Entry 3PZA (X-ray diffraction, 1.85 A resolution); this record covers chains A and B.

[Chain A (and B)]
Name: Rubrerythrin
From: Pyrococcus furiosus
Notes: chain B of this document is another copy of the same molecule, construct and numbering; everything in this record applies to it too
UniProt: Q9UWP7 (Q9UWP7_PYRFU); residue numbers follow UniProt; this construct covers 2-171
Sequence (170 residues; numbered 2 to 171; the number before each row is that of its first residue):
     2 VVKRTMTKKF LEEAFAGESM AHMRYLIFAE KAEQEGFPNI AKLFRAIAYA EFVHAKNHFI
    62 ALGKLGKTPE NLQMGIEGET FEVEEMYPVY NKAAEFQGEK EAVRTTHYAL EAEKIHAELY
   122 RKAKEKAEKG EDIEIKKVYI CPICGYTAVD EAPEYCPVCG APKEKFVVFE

[How chain A and chain B interact]
Pairs across the interface (210):
  Val2(A) with Glu102(B), hydrogen bond (backbone-side chain)
  Val3(A) with Glu100(B)
  Lys4(A) with Glu100(B), hydrogen bond (backbone-side chain)
  Arg5(A) with Gln98(B), hydrogen bond (side chain-backbone); Glu100(B), hydrogen bond (backbone-side chain)
  Met7(A) with Gln98(B)
  Thr8(A) with Ala95(B); Gln98(B), hydrogen bond; Glu100(B); Ala103(B)
  Phe11(A) with Tyr91(B); Ala94(B), hydrophobic
  Leu12(A) with Ala103(B), hydrophobic; Thr106(B)
  Glu14(A) with Tyr91(B)
  Ala15(A) with Tyr88(B)
  Phe16(A) with Met21(B), hydrophobic; Met24(B), hydrophobic; Arg25(B)
  Ala17(A) with Met21(B), hydrophobic
  Glu19(A) with Tyr88(B), hydrogen bond; Ala110(B); Glu114(B)
  Ser20(A) with Ser20(B); Met21(B); Met24(B)
  Met21(A) with Phe16(B), hydrophobic; Ala17(B), hydrophobic; Ser20(B)
  His23(A) with His23(B), hydrogen bond; Met24(B); Leu27(B)
  Met24(A) with Phe16(B), hydrophobic; Ser20(B); His23(B); Phe53(B), hydrophobic; Ala56(B), hydrophobic
  Arg25(A) with Phe60(B); Met75(B)
  Tyr26(A) with Gly76(B); Glu80(B), hydrogen bond; Tyr121(B)
  Leu27(A) with His23(B); Phe53(B), hydrophobic
  Ile28(A) with Phe53(B), hydrophobic; Lys57(B); Phe60(B), hydrophobic; Leu66(B), hydrophobic
  Phe29(A) with Phe60(B), hydrophobic; Leu66(B), hydrophobic; Asn72(B); Met75(B), hydrophobic
  Glu31(A) with Phe53(B); Lys57(B), salt bridge
  Lys32(A) with Gly67(B); Asn72(B)
  Ala33(A) with Thr69(B)
  Glu36(A) with Lys68(B); Thr69(B), hydrogen bond
  Phe38(A) with Thr69(B); Glu132(B); Asp133(B)
  Pro39(A) with Asp133(B)
  Asn40(A) with Asp133(B), hydrogen bond (backbone-side chain); Ile134(B), hydrogen bond (side chain-backbone); Ile136(B)
  Ile41(A) with Thr69(B); Ala124(B), hydrophobic; Asp133(B), hydrogen bond (backbone-side chain); Ile134(B), hydrophobic
  Lys43(A) with Ile136(B), hydrogen bond (side chain-backbone); Lys137(B), hydrogen bond (side chain-backbone); Phe170(B); Glu171(B), hydrogen bond (side chain-backbone)
  Leu44(A) with Ala124(B), hydrophobic
  Phe45(A) with Leu73(B), hydrophobic; Tyr121(B)
  Arg46(A) with Phe170(B)
  Ala47(A) with Val139(B), hydrophobic; Ile141(B); Phe170(B), hydrophobic
  Ile48(A) with His117(B); Tyr121(B)
  Tyr50(A) with Ile141(B), hydrophobic; Pro143(B); Val168(B); Phe170(B), hydrophobic
  Ala51(A) with His117(B); Ile141(B), hydrophobic; Gly146(B); Thr148(B)
  Glu52(A) with Glu80(B); Glu114(B); His117(B), salt bridge
  Phe53(A) with Met24(B), hydrophobic; Leu27(B), hydrophobic; Ile28(B), hydrophobic; Glu31(B)
  Val54(A) with Cys142(B); Pro143(B); Ile144(B); Cys145(B); Gly146(B)
  His55(A) with Tyr109(B); Ala110(B); Ala113(B); Glu114(B), salt bridge; Cys145(B), hydrogen bond (side chain-backbone); Gly146(B)
  Ala56(A) with Met24(B), hydrophobic
  Lys57(A) with Ile28(B); Glu31(B), salt bridge
  Asn58(A) with Thr106(B); Tyr109(B); Ile144(B), hydrogen bond (side chain-backbone)
  His59(A) with Tyr88(B), hydrogen bond; Thr106(B), hydrogen bond
  Phe60(A) with Arg25(B); Phe29(B), hydrophobic
  Ala62(A) with Glu102(B); Thr106(B)
  Leu66(A) with Ile28(B), hydrophobic; Phe29(B), hydrophobic; Lys32(B)
  Gly67(A) with Lys32(B)
  Lys68(A) with Glu36(B)
  Thr69(A) with Ala33(B); Glu36(B), hydrogen bond; Phe38(B); Ile41(B)
  Asn72(A) with Phe29(B); Lys32(B)
  Leu73(A) with Phe45(B), hydrophobic
  Met75(A) with Phe29(B), hydrophobic
  Gly76(A) with Tyr26(B)
  Glu80(A) with Tyr26(B), hydrogen bond; Glu52(B)
  Tyr88(A) with Ala15(B); Glu19(B), hydrogen bond; His59(B), hydrogen bond
  Tyr91(A) with Phe11(B); Glu14(B), hydrogen bond
  Ala94(A) with Thr8(B); Phe11(B), hydrophobic
  Ala95(A) with Thr8(B)
  Gln98(A) with Arg5(B), hydrogen bond (backbone-side chain); Met7(B); Thr8(B), hydrogen bond
  Glu100(A) with Val3(B); Lys4(B), hydrogen bond (side chain-backbone); Arg5(B), hydrogen bond (side chain-backbone); Thr8(B)
  Glu102(A) with Val2(B), hydrogen bond (side chain-backbone); Ala62(B)
  Ala103(A) with Thr8(B); Leu12(B), hydrophobic
  Thr106(A) with Leu12(B); Asn58(B); His59(B), hydrogen bond
  Tyr109(A) with His55(B); Asn58(B)
  Ala110(A) with Glu19(B); His55(B)
  Ala113(A) with His55(B)
  Glu114(A) with Glu19(B); Glu52(B); His55(B), salt bridge
  His117(A) with Ile48(B); Ala51(B); Glu52(B), salt bridge
  Leu120(A) with Leu44(B), hydrophobic
  Tyr121(A) with Tyr26(B); Phe45(B); Ile48(B)
  Ala128(A) with Ile41(B), hydrophobic
  Gly131(A) with Phe38(B)
  Glu132(A) with Phe38(B)
  Asp133(A) with Phe38(B); Pro39(B); Asn40(B), hydrogen bond (side chain-backbone); Ile41(B), hydrogen bond (side chain-backbone)
  Ile134(A) with Asn40(B), hydrogen bond (backbone-side chain); Ile41(B); Leu44(B), hydrophobic
  Glu135(A) with Asn40(B)
  Ile136(A) with Asn40(B); Lys43(B)
  Lys137(A) with Lys43(B)
  Val139(A) with Ala47(B), hydrophobic
  Ile141(A) with Ala47(B); Tyr50(B), hydrophobic; Ala51(B), hydrophobic
  Cys142(A) with Val54(B)
  Pro143(A) with Tyr50(B); Val54(B)
  Ile144(A) with Val54(B); Asn58(B), hydrogen bond (backbone-side chain)
  Cys145(A) with Val54(B); His55(B), hydrogen bond (backbone-side chain)
  Gly146(A) with Ala51(B); Val54(B); His55(B)
  Thr148(A) with Ile48(B); Ala51(B)
  Val168(A) with Tyr50(B)
  Phe170(A) with Lys43(B); Arg46(B); Ala47(B), hydrophobic; Tyr50(B), hydrophobic
  Glu171(A) with Lys43(B), hydrogen bond (backbone-side chain)
Also at the interface, not in a pair above, chain A (98 interface residues in all): Glu83, Met87, Thr107, Ala124, Lys138, Val150
Also at the interface, not in a pair above, chain B (97 interface residues in all): Glu83, Met87, Thr107, Leu120, Ala128, Gly131, Glu135, Lys138

[In short]
98 residues of chain A face 97 of chain B across their interface, with 36 hydrogen bonds and 6 salt bridges.
Polar pairs include Glu31(A)-Lys57(B), Glu52(A)-His117(B) and His55(A)-Glu114(B).
Chain A and chain B are both Rubrerythrin (Pyrococcus furiosus); the structure, Fully Reduced (All-ferrous)
Pyrococcus rubrerythrin after a 10 second exposure to peroxide, was determined by X-ray diffraction, deposited
together with 3MPS, 3PWF and 3QVD.
